Entry 9C9W (electron microscopy, 4.25 A resolution (low resolution: residue-level contacts below are approximate; hydrogen-bond / salt-bridge calls are withheld)); this record covers chains A and C of the 7 polymer chains in the assembly.

[Chain A]
Protein: DNA topoisomerase 3-beta-1
From: Homo sapiens
Notes: EC 5.6.2.1
UniProtKB: O95985 (TOP3B_HUMAN); residues 1-611 here = UniProt positions 1-611
Chain sequence (612 residues; numbered 0 to 611; the number before each row is that of its first residue; numbering starts at 0):
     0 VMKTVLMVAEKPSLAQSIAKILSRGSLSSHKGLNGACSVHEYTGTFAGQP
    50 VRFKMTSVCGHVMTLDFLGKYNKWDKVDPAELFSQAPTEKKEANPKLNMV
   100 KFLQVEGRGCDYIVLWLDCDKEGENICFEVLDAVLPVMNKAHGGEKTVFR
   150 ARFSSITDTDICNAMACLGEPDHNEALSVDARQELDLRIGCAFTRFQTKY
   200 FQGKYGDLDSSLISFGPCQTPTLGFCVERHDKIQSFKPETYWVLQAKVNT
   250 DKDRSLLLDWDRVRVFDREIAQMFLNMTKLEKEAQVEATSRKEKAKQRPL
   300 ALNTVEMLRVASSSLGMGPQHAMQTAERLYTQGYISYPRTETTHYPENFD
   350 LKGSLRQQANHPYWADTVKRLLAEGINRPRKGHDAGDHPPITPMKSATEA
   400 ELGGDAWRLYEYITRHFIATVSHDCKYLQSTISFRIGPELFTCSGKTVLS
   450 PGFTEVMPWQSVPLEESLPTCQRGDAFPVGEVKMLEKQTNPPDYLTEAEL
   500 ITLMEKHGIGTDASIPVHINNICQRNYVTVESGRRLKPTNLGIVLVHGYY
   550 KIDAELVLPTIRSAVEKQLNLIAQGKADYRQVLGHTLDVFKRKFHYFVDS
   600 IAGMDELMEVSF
Construct notes: expression tag (0)
UniProt features mapped onto this chain:
  - active site: Tyr-336 (O-(5'-phospho-DNA)-tyrosine intermediate)
Reported in the primary citation:
  - conformationally variable residues (domain motion, loop rearrangement): Phe-235 to Glu-238, Tyr-336, Thr-488 to Leu-494

[Chain C]
Protein: DNA topoisomerase 3-beta-1
From: Homo sapiens
Notes: EC 5.6.2.1
UniProtKB: O95985 (TOP3B_HUMAN); residue numbers follow UniProt; this construct covers 1-611
Chain sequence (612 residues; row label = number of the first residue in the row; numbering starts at 0):
     0 VMKTVLMVAEKPSLAQSIAKILSRGSLSSHKGLNGACSVHEYTGTFAGQP
    50 VRFKMTSVCGHVMTLDFLGKYNKWDKVDPAELFSQAPTEKKEANPKLNMV
   100 KFLQVEGRGCDYIVLWLDCDKEGENICFEVLDAVLPVMNKAHGGEKTVFR
   150 ARFSSITDTDICNAMACLGEPDHNEALSVDARQELDLRIGCAFTRFQTKY
   200 FQGKYGDLDSSLISFGPCQTPTLGFCVERHDKIQSFKPETYWVLQAKVNT
   250 DKDRSLLLDWDRVRVFDREIAQMFLNMTKLEKEAQVEATSRKEKAKQRPL
   300 ALNTVEMLRVASSSLGMGPQHAMQTAERLYTQGYISYPRTETTHYPENFD
   350 LKGSLRQQANHPYWADTVKRLLAEGINRPRKGHDAGDHPPITPMKSATEA
   400 ELGGDAWRLYEYITRHFIATVSHDCKYLQSTISFRIGPELFTCSGKTVLS
   450 PGFTEVMPWQSVPLEESLPTCQRGDAFPVGEVKMLEKQTNPPDYLTEAEL
   500 ITLMEKHGIGTDASIPVHINNICQRNYVTVESGRRLKPTNLGIVLVHGYY
   550 KIDAELVLPTIRSAVEKQLNLIAQGKADYRQVLGHTLDVFKRKFHYFVDS
   600 IAGMDELMEVSF
Modified / non-standard residues: Tyr-336 (O-phosphotyrosine; PTR)
Construct notes: expression tag (0)
Metal / ion sites: Mn2+: Glu-9 (shared with 1 residue of chain E)
UniProt features mapped onto this chain:
  - active site: Tyr-336 (O-(5'-phospho-DNA)-tyrosine intermediate)
Reported in the primary citation:
  - conformationally variable residues (domain motion, loop rearrangement): Phe-235 to Glu-238, Tyr-336, Thr-488 to Leu-494

[Chain A / chain C interface]
Residue-residue contacts (18; chain A residue first):
  Lys-30(A) / Ser-209(C)
  Tyr-329(A) / His-360(C)
  Tyr-329(A) / Pro-361(C)
  Tyr-329(A) / Tyr-362(C)
  Tyr-329(A) / Glu-398(C)
  Ser-335(A) / Tyr-362(C)
  Tyr-336(A) / Tyr-362(C)
  Tyr-336(A) / Ala-399(C)
  Asn-347(A) / Ser-313(C)
  Asn-347(A) / Arg-407(C)
  Gly-385(A) / Gly-403(C)
  Asp-386(A) / Gly-402(C)
  Asp-386(A) / Gly-403(C)
  His-387(A) / Glu-398(C)
  His-387(A) / Leu-401(C)
  His-387(A) / Gly-402(C)
  His-387(A) / Gly-403(C)
  Lys-394(A) / Asp-365(C)
Interface residues without a listed pair, chain A (13 interface residues in all): Thr-330, Ile-334, Pro-345, Met-393
Interface residues without a listed pair, chain C (14 interface residues in all): Thr-397, Trp-406

[Overview]
Chain A and chain C form an interface of 13 and 14 residues respectively. Curated annotation (UniProt) lists
active-site residue Tyr-336(A) on chain A; active-site residue Tyr-336(C) on chain C. From the paper:
conformational variability at Phe-235(A), Tyr-336(A) and Phe-235(C) among others.
Here chain A is DNA topoisomerase 3-beta-1 and chain C is DNA topoisomerase 3-beta-1, both from Homo sapiens.
Entry 9C9W (Dimerized human TOP3B-TDRD3 core complex with a DNA mismatch bubble) was determined by electron
microscopy (same publication as 9C9Y, 9CA0, 9CA1, 9CA4, 9CAG, 9CAH and 3 further entries).
